3TSH - chain A; structure by X-ray diffraction, 1.90 A resolution.

Chain A:
Molecule: Pollen allergen Phl p 4
Organism: Phleum pratense
UniProtKB: Q5ZQK4 (Q5ZQK4_PHLPR); residues 1-500 here correspond to UniProt positions 9-508 (UniProt number = residue number + 8)
Sequence (500 residues; each row starts with the number of its first residue):
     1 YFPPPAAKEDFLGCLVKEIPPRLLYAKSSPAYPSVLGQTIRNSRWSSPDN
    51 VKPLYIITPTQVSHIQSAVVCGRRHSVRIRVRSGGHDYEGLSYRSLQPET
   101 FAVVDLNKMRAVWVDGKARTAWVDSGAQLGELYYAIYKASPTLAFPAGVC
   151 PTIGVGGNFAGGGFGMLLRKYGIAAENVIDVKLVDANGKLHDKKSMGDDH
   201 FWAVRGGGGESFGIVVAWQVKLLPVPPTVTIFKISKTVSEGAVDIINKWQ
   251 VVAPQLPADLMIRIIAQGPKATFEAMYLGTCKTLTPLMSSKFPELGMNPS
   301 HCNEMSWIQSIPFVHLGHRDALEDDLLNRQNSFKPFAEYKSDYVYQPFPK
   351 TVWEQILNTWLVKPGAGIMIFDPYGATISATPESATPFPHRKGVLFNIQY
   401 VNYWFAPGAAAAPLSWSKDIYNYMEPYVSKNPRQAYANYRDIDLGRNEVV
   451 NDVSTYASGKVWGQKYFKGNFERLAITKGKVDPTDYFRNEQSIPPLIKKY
Not modelled in the structure: 1-8, 499-500
Sequence notes: engineered mutation Gln-61 (Asn69 in Q5ZQK4), Gln-330 (Asn338 in Q5ZQK4)
Cystine bridges: Cys-14/Cys-71, Cys-281/Cys-302
Covalent attachments: dihydroflavine-adenine dinucleotide (FDA) linked to His-86, Cys-150
Ion coordination: Na+ site 1: Glu-89, Glu-338; Na+ site 2: Lys-430 (together with formate)
Small-molecule neighbours: dihydroflavine-adenine dinucleotide (FDA): Val-81, Arg-82, Ser-83, Gly-84, Gly-85, Asp-87, Tyr-88, Ser-92, Leu-106, Ser-125, Gly-148, Val-149, Ile-153, Gly-154, Gly-156, Gly-157, Asn-158, Gly-163, Phe-164, Gly-209, Glu-210, Gly-213, Ile-214, Val-215, Tyr-436, Asn-438, Tyr-439, Arg-440, Asn-489

Overview:
Covalently linked dihydroflavine-adenine dinucleotide: at His-86. The Na+ site 1 is built by Glu-89 and
Glu-338.
Chain A is Pollen allergen Phl p 4 (Phleum pratense); the structure, Crystal structure of Phl p 4, a grass
pollen allergen with glucose dehydrogenase activity, was determined by X-ray diffraction (same publication as
3TSJ).
